Entry 7U1T (electron microscopy, 3.30 A resolution); this record covers chains B and F of the 6 polymer chains in the assembly.

# Chain B
Name: Epstein-Barr nuclear antigen 1
Organism: Human herpesvirus 4 strain B95-8
Notes: fragment: DNA-binding domain
UniProt: P03211 (EBNA1_EBVB9); residues 438-615 here = UniProt positions 438-615
Chain sequence (178 residues; numbered 438 to 615; the number before each row is that of its first residue):
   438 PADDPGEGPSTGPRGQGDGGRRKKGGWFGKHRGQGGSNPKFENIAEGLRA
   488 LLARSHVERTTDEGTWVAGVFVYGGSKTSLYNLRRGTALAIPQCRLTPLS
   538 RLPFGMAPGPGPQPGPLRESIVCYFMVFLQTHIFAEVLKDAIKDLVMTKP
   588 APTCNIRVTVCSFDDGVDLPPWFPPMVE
Disordered / not traced: 438-453
UniProt features mapped onto this chain:
  - active site: Tyr518 (For site-specific DNA endonuclease activity)
  - binding site (DNA): Lys460, Lys461, Tyr518
  - site: Arg491 (Interaction dimer-dimer), Tyr518 (Interaction dimer-dimer. Required for episome maintenance and generation of immortalized B cells in the host)
  - mutagenesis: Glu444 (E444A: Slight decrease in binding to USP7. Major decrease in binding to USP7; when associated with A-447), Ser447 (S447A: Loss of binding to USP7. Major decrease in binding to USP7; when associated with A-444), Lys460 to Lys461 (Severe loss of oriP-dependent DNA replication; loss of DNA-binding), Arg491 (R491A: Impaired cooperative DNA binding; R491E: Loss of DNA replication and cooperative DNA binding), Tyr518 (Y518A: 10 fold decrease in DNA-binding; Y518A: Complete loss of endocucleoase nicks in the DNA; Y518E: Complete loss of DNA-binding; Y518F: No effect on DNA-binding ...), Asp581 (D581A: Loss of DNA replication and cooperative DNA binding; D581E: Forms single dimer binding to DNA), Thr585 (T585P: Decreased EBNA1-DNA binding, formation of functional chromatin, and origin recognition complex recruitment at oriP)

# Chain F
Molecule: 59-nt DNA strand
Sequence (59 nucleotides; each row starts with the number of its first residue):
     3 ACCCTAATTCAATAGCATATGTTACCCAACGGGAAGCATATGCTATCGAA
    53 TTAGGGTTA

# Chain B / chain F interface
Residue-residue contacts - 28 pairs, chain B then chain F:
  Asp455(B) - DT15(F)  base contact
  Asp455(B) - DA16(F)  base contact
  Lys461(B) - DT15(F)  hydrogen bond to the base
  Lys461(B) - DA16(F)  sugar contact
  Lys461(B) - DG17(F)  sugar contact
  Gly462(B) - DA16(F)  base contact
  Gly462(B) - DG17(F)  base contact
  Gly463(B) - DG17(F)  hydrogen bond to the base
  Gly463(B) - DC18(F)  sugar contact
  Trp464(B) - DC18(F)  hydrogen bond to the sugar
  Trp464(B) - DA19(F)  sugar contact
  Phe465(B) - DG17(F)  base contact
  Arg469(B) - DA21(F)  sugar contact
  Lys477(B) - DC12(F)  base contact
  Lys477(B) - DA13(F)  hydrogen bond to the base
  Asn480(B) - DT11(F)  phosphate contact
  Ile481(B) - DC12(F)  phosphate contact
  Ser513(B) - DA13(F)  sugar contact
  Ser513(B) - DA14(F)  phosphate contact
  Thr515(B) - DA13(F)  phosphate contact
  Thr515(B) - DA14(F)  hydrogen bond to the phosphate
  Ser516(B) - DA13(F)  hydrogen bond to the phosphate
  Asn519(B) - DC12(F)  sugar contact
  Asn519(B) - DA13(F)  hydrogen bond to the phosphate
  Lys586(B) - DC12(F)  salt bridge to the phosphate
  Pro589(B) - DA13(F)  phosphate contact
  Thr590(B) - DC12(F)  phosphate contact
  Thr590(B) - DA13(F)  hydrogen bond to the phosphate
Interface residues without a listed pair, chain B (20 interface residues in all): His468, Leu554, Ala588
Interface residues without a listed pair, chain F (12 interface residues in all): DT20, DT24

# Overview
The interface between chain B and chain F involves 20 residues on one side and 12 on the other, with 8
hydrogen bonds and 1 salt bridge. Polar contacts include Lys461(B)-DT15(F), Gly463(B)-DG17(F) and
Lys477(B)-DA13(F).
Here chain B is Epstein-Barr nuclear antigen 1 (Human herpesvirus 4 strain B95-8) and chain F is a 59-nt DNA
strand. Entry 7U1T (EBNA1 DNA binding domain (401-641) binds to half Dyad Symmetry element) was determined by
electron microscopy.
